PDB entry 7XBH | X-ray diffraction, 3.02 A resolution | chains B and A

Chain B:
Protein: RshSTT182/200 coronavirus receptor binding domain
Organism: Rhinolophus shameli
Sequence (218 residues; numbered 1 to 218; the number before each row is that of its first residue):
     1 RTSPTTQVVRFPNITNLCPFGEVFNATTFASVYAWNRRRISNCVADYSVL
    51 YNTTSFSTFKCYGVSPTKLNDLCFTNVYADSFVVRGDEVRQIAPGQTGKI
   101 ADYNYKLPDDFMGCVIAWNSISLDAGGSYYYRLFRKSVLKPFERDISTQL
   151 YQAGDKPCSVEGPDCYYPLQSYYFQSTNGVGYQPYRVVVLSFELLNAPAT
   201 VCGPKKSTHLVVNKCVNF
Not modelled in the structure: 1-8, 214-218
Cystine bridges: C18-C43, C61-C114, C73-C202, C158-C165
Covalently attached groups: N-acetylglucosamine (NAG) linked to N25

Chain A:
Protein: Processed angiotensin-converting enzyme 2
Organism: Homo sapiens
Reference sequence: Q9BYF1 (ACE2_HUMAN); numbering as in UniProt (aligned over 18-619)
Sequence (602 residues; numbered 18 to 619; the number before each row is that of its first residue):
    18 QSTIEEQAKTFLDKFNHEAEDLFYQSSLASWNYNTNITEENVQNMNNAGD
    68 KWSAFLKEQSTLAQMYPLQEIQNLTVKLQLQALQQNGSSVLSEDKSKRLN
   118 TILNTMSTIYSTGKVCNPDNPQECLLLEPGLNEIMANSLDYNERLWAWES
   168 WRSEVGKQLRPLYEEYVVLKNEMARANHYEDYGDYWRGDYEVNGVDGYDY
   218 SRGQLIEDVEHTFEEIKPLYEHLHAYVRAKLMNAYPSYISPIGCLPAHLL
   268 GDMWGRFWTNLYSLTVPFGQKPNIDVTDAMVDQAWDAQRIFKEAEKFFVS
   318 VGLPNMTQGFWENSMLTDPGNVQKAVCHPTAWDLGKGDFRILMCTKVTMD
   368 DFLTAHHEMGHIQYDMAYAAQPFLLRNGANEGFHEAVGEIMSLSAATPKH
   418 LKSIGLLSPDFQEDNETEINFLLKQALTIVGTLPFTYMLEKWRWMVFKGE
   468 IPKDQWMKKWWEMKREIVGVVEPVPHDETYCDPASLFHVSNDYSFIRYYT
   518 RTLYQFQFQEALCQAAKHEGPLHKCDISNSTEAGQKLFNMLRLGKSEPWT
   568 LALENVVGAKNMNVRPLLNYFEPLFTWLKDQNKNSFVGWSTDWSPYADQS
   618 IK
Not modelled in the structure: 18
Swiss-Prot annotation at these positions:
  - region (Interaction with SARS-CoV spike glycoprotein): D30 to Y41, M82 to P84, K353 to R357
  - active site: E375 (Proton acceptor), H505 (Proton donor)
  - binding site (chloride): R169, W477, K481
  - binding site (substrate): R273, H345, P346, Y515
  - binding site (Zn(2+)): H374, H378, E402
  - glycosylation (N-linked (GlcNAc...) asparagine): N53, N90, N103, N322, N432, N546
  - mutagenesis: S19 (S19P: Increases slightly the interaction with RBD domain of SARS-CoV-2 spike protein), Q24 to K26 (Slightly inhibits interaction with SARS-CoV spike glycoprotein), Q24 (Q24T: Increases slightly the interaction with RBD domain of SARS-CoV-2 spike protein), A25 (A25V: Increases slightly the interaction with RBD domain of SARS-CoV-2 spike protein), T27 (T27Y: Increases slightly the interaction with RBD domain of SARS-CoV-2 spike protein. In sACE2.v2.2; increases interaction with RBD domain of SARS-CoV-2 spike protein ...), L29 (L29F: Increases slightly the interaction with RBD domain of SARS-CoV-2 spike protein), K31 (K31D: Abolishes interaction with SARS-CoV spike glycoprotein; K31Y: Increases slightly the interaction with RBD domain of SARS-CoV-2 spike protein), N33 (N33D: Increases slightly the interaction with RBD domain of SARS-CoV-2 spike protein), H34 (H34A: Increases slightly the interaction with RBD domain of SARS-CoV-2 spike protein), E37 (E37A: No effect on interaction with SARS-CoV spike glycoprotein), D38 (D38A: No effect on interaction with SARS-CoV spike glycoprotein), L39 (L39R: Increases slightly the interaction with RBD domain of SARS-CoV-2 spike protein), 48 further mutagenesis entries in UniProt
Cystine bridges: C344-C361
Covalently attached groups: N-acetylglucosamine (NAG) linked to N53, N90, N103, N546
Bound ions: Zn2+: H374, H378, E402

Chain B / chain A interface:
Pairs across the interface - 36 pairs, chain B then chain A:
  K99(B) - D30(A)  salt bridge
  Y131(B) - H34(A)
  L133(B) - D30(A)
  L133(B) - H34(A)
  F134(B) - T27(A)
  F134(B) - D30(A)
  F134(B) - K31(A)
  A153(B) - S19(A)
  A153(B) - Q24(A)
  A153(B) - T27(A)
  G154(B) - Q24(A)
  D155(B) - S19(A)
  D164(B) - Q24(A)  hydrogen bond
  D164(B) - Y83(A)  hydrogen bond
  Y166(B) - T27(A)
  Y166(B) - F28(A)
  Y166(B) - K31(A)
  Y166(B) - Y83(A)  hydrogen bond
  Q170(B) - K31(A)  hydrogen bond
  Y173(B) - D38(A)
  Y173(B) - K353(A)  hydrogen bond (backbone-side chain)
  Q175(B) - D38(A)
  Q175(B) - Y41(A)
  Q175(B) - Q42(A)
  Q175(B) - K353(A)  hydrogen bond
  T177(B) - Y41(A)  hydrogen bond
  T177(B) - D355(A)
  T177(B) - R357(A)
  N178(B) - Y41(A)  hydrogen bond
  N178(B) - K353(A)
  G179(B) - K353(A)  hydrogen bond (backbone-backbone)
  G179(B) - G354(A)
  Y182(B) - E37(A)
  Y182(B) - K353(A)
  Y182(B) - G354(A)
  Y182(B) - R393(A)  hydrogen bond
Also at the interface, not in a pair above, chain B (19 interface residues in all): Y151, E161, P163
Also at the interface, not in a pair above, chain A (21 interface residues in all): E35, L45, L79, N330

Overview:
19 residues of chain B face 21 of chain A across their interface, with 10 hydrogen bonds and 1 salt bridge.
Polar pairs include K99(B)-D30(A), D164(B)-Q24(A) and D164(B)-Y83(A). N-acetylglucosamine is covalently linked
to N25(B). N-acetylglucosamine is covalently linked to N53(A), N90(A), N103(A) and N546(A).
Here chain B is RshSTT182/200 coronavirus receptor binding domain (Rhinolophus shameli) and chain A is
Processed angiotensin-converting enzyme 2 (Homo sapiens). Entry 7XBH (The complex structure of RshSTT182/200
RBD bound to human ACE2) was determined by X-ray diffraction together with 7XBF and 7XBG from the same study.
